Entry 7EIZ (electron microscopy, 3.78 A resolution); this record covers chains A and C of the 11 polymer chains in the assembly.

[Chain A]
Molecule: RNA-directed RNA polymerase
Organism: Severe acute respiratory syndrome coronavirus 2
Notes: EC 2.7.7.48
UniProt: P0DTD1 (R1AB_SARS2); residues 1-929 here correspond to UniProt positions 4393-5321 (UniProt number = residue number + 4392)
Sequence (929 residues; numbered 1 to 929; the number before each row is that of its first residue):
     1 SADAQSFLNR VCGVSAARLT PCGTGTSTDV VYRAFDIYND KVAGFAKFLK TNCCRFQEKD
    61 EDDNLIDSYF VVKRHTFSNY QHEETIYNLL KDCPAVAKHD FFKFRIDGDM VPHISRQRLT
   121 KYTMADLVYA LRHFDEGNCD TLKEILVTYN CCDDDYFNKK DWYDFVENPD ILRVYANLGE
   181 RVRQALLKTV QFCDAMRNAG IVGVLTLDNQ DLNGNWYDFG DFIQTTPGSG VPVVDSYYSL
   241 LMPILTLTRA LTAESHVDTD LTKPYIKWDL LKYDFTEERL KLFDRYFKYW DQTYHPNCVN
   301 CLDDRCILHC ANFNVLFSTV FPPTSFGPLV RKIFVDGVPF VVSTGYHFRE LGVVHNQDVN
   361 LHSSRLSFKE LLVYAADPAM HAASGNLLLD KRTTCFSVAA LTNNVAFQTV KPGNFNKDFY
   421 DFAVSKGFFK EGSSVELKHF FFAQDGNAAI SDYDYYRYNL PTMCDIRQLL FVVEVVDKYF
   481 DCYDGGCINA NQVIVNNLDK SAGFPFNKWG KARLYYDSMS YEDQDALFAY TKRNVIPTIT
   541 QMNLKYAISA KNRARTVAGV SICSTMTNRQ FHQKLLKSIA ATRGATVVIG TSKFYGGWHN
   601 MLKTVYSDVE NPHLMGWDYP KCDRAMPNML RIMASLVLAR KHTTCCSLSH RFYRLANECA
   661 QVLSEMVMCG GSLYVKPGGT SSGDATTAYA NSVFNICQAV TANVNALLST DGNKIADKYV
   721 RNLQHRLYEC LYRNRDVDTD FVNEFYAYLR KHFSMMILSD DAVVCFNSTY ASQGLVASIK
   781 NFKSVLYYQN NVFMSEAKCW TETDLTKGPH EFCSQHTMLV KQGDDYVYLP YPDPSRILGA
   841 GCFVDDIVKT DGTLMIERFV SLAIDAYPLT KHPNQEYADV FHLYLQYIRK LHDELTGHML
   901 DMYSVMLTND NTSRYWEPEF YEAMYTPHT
Disordered / not traced: 1-3
Ion coordination: Zn2+ site 1: His-295, Cys-301, Cys-306, Cys-310; Zn2+ site 2: Cys-487, His-642, Cys-645, Cys-646
Curated features (UniProtKB/Swiss-Prot):
  - region: Lys-545 to Arg-555 (Interaction with RMP Remdesivir), Thr-582 to Pro-620 (RdRp Palm N-ter)
  - active site: Ser-759, Asp-760, Asp-761
  - binding site (Mn(2+)): Asn-209, Asp-218
  - binding site (Zn(2+)): His-295, Cys-301, Cys-306, Cys-310, Cys-487, His-642, Cys-645, Cys-646

[Chain C]
Molecule: Non-structural protein 7
Organism: Severe acute respiratory syndrome coronavirus 2
UniProt: P0DTC1 (R1A_SARS2); residues 1-83 here correspond to UniProt positions 3860-3942 (UniProt number = residue number + 3859)
Sequence (83 residues; row label = number of the first residue in the row):
     1 SKMSDVKCTS VVLLSVLQQL RVESSSKLWA QCVQLHNDIL LAKDTTEAFE KMVSLLSVLL
    61 SMQGAVDINK LCEEMLDNRA TLQ
Disordered / not traced: 1, 74-83

[How chain A and chain C interact]
Residue-residue contacts (19; chain A residue first):
  Thr-409(A) / Glu-23(C)
  Thr-409(A) / Trp-29(C)  hydrogen bond
  Pro-412(A) / Leu-14(C)
  Pro-412(A) / Ser-15(C)
  Gly-413(A) / Val-11(C)
  Phe-415(A) / Cys-8(C)  hydrophobic
  Phe-415(A) / Val-12(C)  hydrophobic
  Tyr-420(A) / Ser-4(C)
  Glu-431(A) / Lys-2(C)  hydrogen bond (side chain-backbone)
  Phe-441(A) / His-36(C)
  Phe-442(A) / Leu-40(C)  hydrophobic
  Phe-442(A) / Leu-41(C)  hydrophobic
  Ala-443(A) / Val-33(C)
  Ala-443(A) / His-36(C)
  Ala-443(A) / Asn-37(C)  hydrogen bond (backbone-side chain)
  Gln-444(A) / Trp-29(C)
  Gln-444(A) / Val-33(C)
  Asp-445(A) / Trp-29(C)
  Asp-445(A) / Val-33(C)
Also at the interface, not in a pair above, chain A (17 interface residues in all): Lys-411, Phe-429, Leu-437, Phe-440, Gly-446, Asn-552
Also at the interface, not in a pair above, chain C (17 interface residues in all): Asp-5, Lys-7, Gln-18

[Overview]
The chain A/chain C interface involves 17 residues from each chain; the contacts include 3 hydrogen bonds.
Polar pairs include Thr-409(A)/Trp-29(C), Glu-431(A)/Lys-2(C) and Ala-443(A)/Asn-37(C). Curated annotation
(UniProt) lists 3 active-site residues, Mn2+-binding residues Asn-209(A) and Asp-218(A) and 8 Zn2+-binding
residues on chain A.
Chain A is RNA-directed RNA polymerase and chain C is Non-structural protein 7, both from Severe acute
respiratory syndrome coronavirus 2; the structure, Coupling of N7-methyltransferase and 3'-5' exoribonuclease
with SARS-CoV-2 polymerase reveals mechanisms for capping and proofreading, was determined by electron
microscopy (same publication as 7EGQ).
